8QPA - chains L and 4 of the 17 polymer chains in the assembly; structure by electron microscopy, 3.70 A resolution.

Chain L:
Protein: U4/U6 small nuclear ribonucleoprotein Prp31
Organism: Homo sapiens
UniProt: Q8WWY3 (PRP31_HUMAN); numbering as in UniProt (aligned over 1-499)
Chain sequence (499 residues; numbered 1 to 499; the number before each row is that of its first residue):
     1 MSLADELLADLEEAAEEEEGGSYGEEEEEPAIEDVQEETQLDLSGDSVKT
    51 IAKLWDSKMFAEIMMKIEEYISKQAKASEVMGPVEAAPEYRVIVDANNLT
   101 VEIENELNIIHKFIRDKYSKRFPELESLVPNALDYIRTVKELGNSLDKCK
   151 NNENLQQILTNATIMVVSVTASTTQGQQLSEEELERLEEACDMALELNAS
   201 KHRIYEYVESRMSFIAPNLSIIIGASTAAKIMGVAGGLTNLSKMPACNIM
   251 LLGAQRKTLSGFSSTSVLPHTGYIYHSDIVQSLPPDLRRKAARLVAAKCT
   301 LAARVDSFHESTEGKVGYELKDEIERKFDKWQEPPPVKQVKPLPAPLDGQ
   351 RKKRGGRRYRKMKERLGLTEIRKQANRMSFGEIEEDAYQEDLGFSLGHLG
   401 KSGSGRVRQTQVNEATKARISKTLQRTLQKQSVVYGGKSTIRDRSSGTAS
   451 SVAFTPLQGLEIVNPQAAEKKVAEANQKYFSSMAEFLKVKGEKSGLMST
Unresolved in the structure: 1-51, 81-85, 433-499

Chain 4:
Molecule: U4 snRNA
Organism: Homo sapiens
Sequence (144 nucleotides; each row starts with the number of its first residue):
     1 AGCUUUGCGCAGUGGCAGUAUCGUAGCCAAUGAGGUCUAUCCGAGGCGCG
    51 AUUAUUGCUAAUUGAAAACUUUUCCCAAUACCCCGCCGUGACGACUUGCA
   101 AUAUAGUCGGCACUGGCAAUUUUUGACAGUCUCUACGGAGACUG
Unresolved in the structure: 63-144

How chain L and chain 4 interact:
Residue-residue contacts - 49 pairs, chain L then chain 4:
  Met244(L) with U40(4), base contact
  Cys247(L) with C41(4), base contact; G43(4), base contact
  Asn248(L) with U40(4), hydrogen bond to the phosphate; C41(4), hydrogen bond to the phosphate
  Leu251(L) with A39(4), sugar contact; U40(4), base contact
  Leu252(L) with U40(4), base contact
  Gly253(L) with U40(4), base contact
  Arg256(L) with A39(4), salt bridge to the phosphate; U40(4), salt bridge to the phosphate
  His270(L) with C37(4), salt bridge to the phosphate; A39(4), stacking on the base
  Arg289(L) with U36(4), salt bridge to the phosphate
  Lys290(L) with G34(4), phosphate contact
  Arg293(L) with G34(4), salt bridge to the phosphate; G35(4), salt bridge to the phosphate
  Ala297(L) with G32(4), phosphate contact
  Lys298(L) with U31(4), phosphate contact; G32(4), salt bridge to the phosphate
  Leu301(L) with U31(4), sugar contact
  Lys327(L) with C28(4), phosphate contact; A29(4), phosphate contact
  Lys330(L) with C27(4), sugar contact
  Lys338(L) with G48(4), phosphate contact; C49(4), salt bridge to the phosphate
  Arg351(L) with U53(4), hydrogen bond to the sugar
  Lys352(L) with A60(4), base contact; A61(4), base contact; U62(4), hydrogen bond to the base
  Lys353(L) with U53(4), base contact
  Arg354(L) with U53(4), hydrogen bond to the base; U56(4), hydrogen bond to the base; G57(4), salt bridge to the phosphate
  Arg357(L) with A17(4), base contact; G18(4), hydrogen bond to the base
  Arg358(L) with G18(4), hydrogen bond to the sugar; A54(4), sugar contact; U55(4), salt bridge to the phosphate
  Lys361(L) with A17(4), salt bridge to the phosphate; G18(4), salt bridge to the phosphate
  Met362(L) with G18(4), sugar contact
  Arg365(L) with G18(4), salt bridge to the phosphate
  Arg419(L) with G18(4), phosphate contact
  Ser421(L) with U19(4), hydrogen bond to the phosphate; A20(4), hydrogen bond to the phosphate
  Lys422(L) with A20(4), hydrogen bond to the phosphate; U21(4), salt bridge to the phosphate
  Thr423(L) with A20(4), phosphate contact
Other interface residues (no listed pair), chain L (34 interface residues in all): Val234, Leu294, Lys430, Gln431
Other interface residues (no listed pair), chain 4 (33 interface residues in all): C16, A33, C42, C58, U59

In short:
Chain L and chain 4 form an interface of 34 and 33 residues respectively; the contacts include 11 hydrogen
bonds, 14 salt bridges and 1 aromatic stacking contact. Polar contacts include Lys352(L)-U62(4),
Arg354(L)-U53(4) and Arg354(L)-U56(4).
Chain L is U4/U6 small nuclear ribonucleoprotein Prp31 and chain 4 is U4 snRNA, both from Homo sapiens; the
structure, Cryo-EM Structure of Pre-B+5'ssLNG Complex (core part), was determined by electron microscopy,
deposited together with 8QOZ, 8QP8, 8QP9, 8QPB, 8QPE and 8QPK.
